PDB entry 6PRT | X-ray diffraction, 1.30 A resolution | chain A

Chain A:
Name: Bromodomain-containing protein 4
Organism: Homo sapiens
UniProt: O60885 (BRD4_HUMAN); residue numbers follow UniProt; this construct covers 44-168
Sequence (126 residues; each row starts with the number of its first residue):
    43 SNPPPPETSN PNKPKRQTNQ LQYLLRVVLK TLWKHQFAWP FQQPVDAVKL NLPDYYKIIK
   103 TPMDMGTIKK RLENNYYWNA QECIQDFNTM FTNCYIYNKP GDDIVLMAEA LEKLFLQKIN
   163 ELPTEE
Differences from the reference sequence: cloning artifact (43)
Residues lining bound ligands: OWA (methyl [(3R)-1-methyl-5-oxopyrrolidin-3-yl]acetate): W81, P82, F83, V87, L92, L94, Y97, C136, N140, I146
Swiss-Prot annotation at these positions:
  - site: N140 (Acetylated histone binding)
  - cross-link: K99 (Glycyl lysine isopeptide (Lys-Gly) (interchain with G-Cter in SUMO2))
  - natural variant: D145 (D145G: Found in a patient with a neurodevelopmental syndrome; uncertain significance)
  - mutagenesis: N140 (N140A: Abolishes binding to acetylated histones)

Summary:
Ligands of chain A: compound OWA. Curated annotation (UniProt) lists one mutagenesis site.
Chain A is Bromodomain-containing protein 4 (Homo sapiens); the structure, Crystal structure of BRD4
bromodomain 1 with N-methylpyrrolidin-2-one (NMP) derivative 10 (methyl
[(3R)-1-methyl-5-oxopyrrolidin-3-yl]acetate), was determined by X-ray diffraction (same publication as 6PS9
and 6PSB).
